PDB entry 4Q0H | X-ray diffraction, 1.16 A resolution | chain A

# Chain A
Protein: Bacteriophytochrome
Source organism: Deinococcus radiodurans R1
Notes: EC 2.7.13.3; fragment: pas-gaf
UniProtKB: Q9RZA4 (BPHY_DEIRA); numbering as in UniProt (aligned over 1-321)
Amino-acid sequence (342 residues; each row starts with the number of its first residue; numbers below 1 keep their minus sign (Met-14 is residue -14)):
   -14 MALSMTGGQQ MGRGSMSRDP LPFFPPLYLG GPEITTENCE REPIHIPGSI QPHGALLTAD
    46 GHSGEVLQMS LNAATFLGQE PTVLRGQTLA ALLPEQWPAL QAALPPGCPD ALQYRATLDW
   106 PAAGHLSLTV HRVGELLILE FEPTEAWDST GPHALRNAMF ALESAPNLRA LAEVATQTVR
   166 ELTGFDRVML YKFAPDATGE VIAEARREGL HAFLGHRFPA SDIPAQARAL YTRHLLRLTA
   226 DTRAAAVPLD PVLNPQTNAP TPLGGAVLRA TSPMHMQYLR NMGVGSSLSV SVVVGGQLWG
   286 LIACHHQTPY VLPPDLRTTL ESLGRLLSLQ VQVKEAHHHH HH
Disordered / not traced: -14 to -2, 132-134, 323-327
Sequence notes: expression tag (-14 to 0, 322-327); engineered mutation Ser307 (Tyr in Q9RZA4)
UniProt features mapped onto this chain:
  - binding site (a tetrapyrrole): Cys24
Residues lining bound ligands: 2(R),3(E)- phytochromobilin (LBV; 3-[2-[(Z)-[3-(2-carboxyethyl)-5-[(Z)-(4-ethenyl-3-methyl-5-oxidanylidene-pyrrol-2-ylidene)methyl]-4-methyl-pyrrol-1-ium -2-ylidene]methyl]-5-[(Z)-[(3E)-3-ethylidene-4-methyl-5-oxidanylidene-pyrrolidin-2-ylidene]methyl]-4-methyl-1H-pyrrol-3- yl]propanoic acid): Thr20, Thr21, Cys24, Glu27, Ile29, Met174, Tyr176, Val186, Phe198, Phe203, Ser206, Asp207, Ile208, Pro209, Ala212, Tyr216, Arg222, Arg254, Ala255, Thr256, Ser257, Met259, His260, Tyr263, Leu264, Met267, Ser272, Leu273, Ser274, Leu286, Ala288, His290
Reported in the primary citation:
  - binding site for 2(R),3(E)- phytochromobilin: Cys24, Tyr176, Phe203, Asp207, Arg254, Met259
  - mutagenesis - R202P: decreased stability

# In short
Chain A binds 2(R),3(E)- phytochromobilin. UniProt lists tetrapyrrole-binding residue Cys24. From the paper: a
binding site for 2(R),3(E)- phytochromobilin at Cys24, Tyr176 and Phe203 among others; R202P reduces
stability.
Chain A is Bacteriophytochrome (Deinococcus radiodurans R1); the structure, Deinococcus radiodurans BphP
PAS-GAF, was determined by X-ray diffraction together with 4Q0I and 4Q0J from the same study.
